Entry 7BRM (electron microscopy, 3.60 A resolution); this record covers chains G and I of the 18 polymer chains in the assembly.

Chain G (and I):
Molecule: Curli production assembly/transport protein CsgG
Organism: Escherichia coli (strain K12)
Notes: chain I of this document is another copy of the same molecule, construct and numbering; everything in this record applies to it too
Reference sequence: A0A4V3YU48 (A0A4V3YU48_ECOLI); residues 1-277 here = UniProt positions 1-277
Amino-acid sequence (277 residues; each row starts with the number of its first residue):
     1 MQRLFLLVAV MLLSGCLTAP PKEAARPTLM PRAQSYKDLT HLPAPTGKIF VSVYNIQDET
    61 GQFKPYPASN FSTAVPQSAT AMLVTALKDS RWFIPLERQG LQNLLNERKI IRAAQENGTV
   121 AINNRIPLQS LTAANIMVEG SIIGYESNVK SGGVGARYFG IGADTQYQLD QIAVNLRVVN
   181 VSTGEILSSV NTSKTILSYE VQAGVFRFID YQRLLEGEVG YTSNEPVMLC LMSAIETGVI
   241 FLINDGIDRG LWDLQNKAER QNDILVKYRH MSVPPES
Not modelled in the structure: 1-15, 273-277

How chain G and chain I interact:
Pairs across the interface - 140 pairs, chain G then chain I:
  A25(G) - T18(I)
  P31(G) - P20(I)  hydrophobic
  A33(G) - E23(I)
  Q34(G) - R26(I)
  S52(G) - E107(I)  hydrogen bond
  Y54(G) - N103(I)
  Y54(G) - N106(I)
  Y54(G) - E107(I)  hydrogen bond
  Q57(G) - Q99(I)
  E59(G) - Q77(I)  hydrogen bond (backbone-backbone)
  E59(G) - S78(I)  hydrogen bond (backbone-backbone)
  E59(G) - A81(I)
  E59(G) - Q99(I)
  T60(G) - P76(I)
  G61(G) - S72(I)
  G61(G) - T73(I)  hydrogen bond (backbone-backbone)
  G61(G) - Q77(I)
  Q62(G) - K64(I)
  Q62(G) - T73(I)
  F63(G) - S69(I)
  F63(G) - F71(I)  hydrophobic
  F63(G) - S72(I)
  K64(G) - S69(I)
  P65(G) - P67(I)
  P65(G) - A68(I)  hydrophobic
  P65(G) - S69(I)
  Y66(G) - Y66(I)
  Y66(G) - P67(I)  hydrogen bond (backbone-backbone)
  N70(G) - S69(I)  hydrogen bond (backbone-side chain)
  N70(G) - N70(I)
  N70(G) - F71(I)
  F71(G) - F71(I)  hydrophobic
  R98(G) - E107(I)  salt bridge
  R98(G) - I110(I)
  L101(G) - I110(I)  hydrophobic
  L131(G) - I110(I)
  L131(G) - A114(I)
  A133(G) - E107(I)
  A133(G) - I110(I)  hydrophobic
  A133(G) - I111(I)  hydrophobic
  A133(G) - I126(I)
  A134(G) - E107(I)  hydrogen bond (backbone-side chain)
  A134(G) - I111(I)
  N135(G) - I126(I)
  M137(G) - N103(I)
  M137(G) - L104(I)  hydrophobic
  M137(G) - E107(I)
  E139(G) - E97(I)
  E139(G) - N103(I)  hydrogen bond
  I143(G) - M30(I)  hydrophobic
  I143(G) - P76(I)
  I143(G) - S78(I)  hydrogen bond (backbone-side chain)
  I143(G) - A81(I)  hydrophobic
  G144(G) - M228(I)
  E146(G) - K64(I)
  E146(G) - P226(I)
  E146(G) - V227(I)
  N148(G) - N224(I)  hydrogen bond (backbone-side chain)
  V149(G) - S223(I)
  V149(G) - N224(I)  hydrogen bond (backbone-backbone)
  V149(G) - P226(I)  hydrophobic
  K150(G) - Y221(I)
  K150(G) - T222(I)
  S151(G) - T222(I)  hydrogen bond (backbone-backbone)
  G152(G) - G220(I)
  G152(G) - Y221(I)
  G153(G) - V219(I)
  G153(G) - G220(I)  hydrogen bond (backbone-backbone)
  V154(G) - E218(I)
  V154(G) - V219(I)  hydrophobic
  G155(G) - G217(I)
  G155(G) - E218(I)  hydrogen bond (backbone-backbone)
  A156(G) - E216(I)
  A156(G) - G217(I)
  R157(G) - L214(I)
  R157(G) - L215(I)
  R157(G) - E216(I)  salt bridge
  Y158(G) - I209(I)  hydrophobic
  Y158(G) - R213(I)
  Y158(G) - L214(I)
  Y158(G) - L215(I)  hydrophobic
  F159(G) - Q212(I)
  F159(G) - R213(I)
  F159(G) - L214(I)  hydrogen bond (backbone-backbone)
  Y167(G) - Y221(I)
  Q171(G) - P31(I)
  Q171(G) - P226(I)
  Q171(G) - M228(I)
  Q171(G) - L229(I)
  A173(G) - M30(I)  hydrophobic
  A173(G) - M228(I)  hydrophobic
  N175(G) - A81(I)  hydrogen bond (side chain-backbone)
  N175(G) - T85(I)
  R177(G) - Q99(I)  hydrogen bond
  V179(G) - E97(I)
  V181(G) - L104(I)  hydrophobic
  V181(G) - E107(I)
  V181(G) - R108(I)  hydrogen bond (backbone-side chain)
  V181(G) - I111(I)  hydrophobic
  S182(G) - R108(I)  hydrogen bond (backbone-side chain)
  S182(G) - I126(I)
  S182(G) - P127(I)
  S182(G) - Q129(I)
  T183(G) - T132(I)  hydrogen bond
  G184(G) - L96(I)
  G184(G) - E97(I)  hydrogen bond (backbone-backbone)
  G184(G) - L104(I)
  G184(G) - L131(I)
  E185(G) - F50(I)
  E185(G) - I94(I)
  E185(G) - L96(I)
  I186(G) - V84(I)  hydrophobic
  I186(G) - K88(I)
  I186(G) - P95(I)  hydrogen bond (backbone-backbone)
  L187(G) - K88(I)
  S189(G) - T85(I)  hydrogen bond
  N191(G) - L29(I)
  N191(G) - M30(I)  hydrogen bond (backbone-backbone)
  N191(G) - R32(I)  hydrogen bond
  N191(G) - T85(I)  hydrogen bond
  T192(G) - T28(I)
  S193(G) - P27(I)
  S193(G) - T28(I)  hydrogen bond (backbone-backbone)
  S193(G) - M30(I)
  K194(G) - A25(I)
  K194(G) - P27(I)
  T195(G) - A25(I)
  L197(G) - A24(I)  hydrophobic
  S223(G) - P21(I)
  E225(G) - K22(I)
  E225(G) - E23(I)
  E225(G) - A24(I)  hydrogen bond (side chain-backbone)
  L229(G) - E23(I)
  S233(G) - P27(I)
  T237(G) - P27(I)
  F241(G) - L29(I)  hydrophobic
  R249(G) - K88(I)
  M271(G) - T28(I)
  M271(G) - L29(I)
  S272(G) - L29(I)
Also at the interface, not in a pair above, chain G (82 interface residues in all): S35, F50, S69, S130, I136, S141, Y145, I172, S188, Y221, N224, P226, A234
Also at the interface, not in a pair above, chain I (78 interface residues in all): L17, A74, A79, M82, R98, A113, N124, L128, S130, E225, M232

In short:
The interface between chain G and chain I involves 82 residues on one side and 78 on the other; the contacts
include 29 hydrogen bonds and 2 salt bridges. Among the polar pairs are R98(G)-E107(I), R157(G)-E216(I) and
S52(G)-E107(I).
Chain G and chain I are both Curli production assembly/transport protein CsgG (Escherichia coli (strain K12));
the structure, Architecture of curli complex, was determined by electron microscopy, deposited together with
6LQH and 6LQJ.
